Entry 2FHA (X-ray diffraction, 1.90 A resolution); this record covers chain A.

== Chain A ==
Name: Ferritin
From: Homo sapiens
Reference sequence: P02794 (FRIH_HUMAN); residue numbers follow UniProt; this construct covers 1-182
Amino-acid sequence (183 residues; numbered 0 to 182; the number before each row is that of its first residue; numbering starts at 0):
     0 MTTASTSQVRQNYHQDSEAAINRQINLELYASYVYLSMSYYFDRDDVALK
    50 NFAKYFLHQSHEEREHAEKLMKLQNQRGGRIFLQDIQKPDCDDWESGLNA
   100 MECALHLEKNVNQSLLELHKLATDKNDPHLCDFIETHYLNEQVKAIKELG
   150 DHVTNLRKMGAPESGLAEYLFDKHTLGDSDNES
Disordered / not traced: 0-4, 177-182
Differences from the reference sequence: engineered mutation Gln-86 (Lys in P02794)
Metal / ion sites: Ca2+ site 1: Asp-84, Gln-86; Ca2+ site 2: Asp-131, Glu-134
Swiss-Prot annotation at these positions:
  - modified residue: Thr-2 (N-acetylthreonine)

== In short ==
Asp-84 and Gln-86 form the Ca2+ site 1. Asp-131 and Glu-134 form the Ca2+ site 2.
Chain A is Ferritin (Homo sapiens); the structure, Human H chain ferritin, was determined by X-ray diffraction
together with 1AEW from the same study.
